3BTU - chains A and B; structure by X-ray diffraction, 2.85 A resolution.

== Chain A (and B) ==
Molecule: Galactose/lactose metabolism regulatory protein GAL80
From: Saccharomyces cerevisiae
Notes: chain B of this document is another copy of the same molecule, construct and numbering; everything in this record applies to it too
UniProt: P04387 (GAL80_YEAST); residue numbers follow UniProt; this construct covers 1-435
Amino-acid sequence (438 residues; numbered -2 to 435; the number before each row is that of its first residue; numbers below 1 keep their minus sign (Gly-2 is residue -2)):
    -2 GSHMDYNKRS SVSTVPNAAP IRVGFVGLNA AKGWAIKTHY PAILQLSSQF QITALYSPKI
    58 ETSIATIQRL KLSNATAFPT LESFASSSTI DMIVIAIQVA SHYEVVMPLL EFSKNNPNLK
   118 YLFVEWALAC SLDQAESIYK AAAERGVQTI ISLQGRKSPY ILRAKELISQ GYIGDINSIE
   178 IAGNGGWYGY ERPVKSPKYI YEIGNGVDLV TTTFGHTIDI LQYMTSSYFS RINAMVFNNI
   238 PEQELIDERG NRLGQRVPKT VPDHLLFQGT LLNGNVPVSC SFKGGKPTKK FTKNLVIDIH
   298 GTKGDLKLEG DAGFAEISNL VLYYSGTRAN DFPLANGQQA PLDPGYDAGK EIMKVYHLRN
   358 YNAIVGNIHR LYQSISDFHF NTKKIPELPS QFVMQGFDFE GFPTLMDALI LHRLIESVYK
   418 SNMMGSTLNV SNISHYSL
Unresolved in the structure: -2 to 15, 326-346, 380-386 (chain B: -2 to 14, 323-346, 381-386, 434-435)
Differences from the reference sequence: expression tag (-2 to 0); engineered mutation Lys351 (Glu in P04387)
Swiss-Prot annotation at these positions:
  - modified residue: Met1 (N-acetylmethionine)
Reported in the primary citation:
  - mutagenesis - N230R: decreased binding to Gal4p-AD
  - mutagenesis - H36F (Kd 2.5 mM): decreased binding to NADP
  - mutagenesis - K29E, W31A, H36F, E122A: increased signaling in response to induction with galactose
  - mutagenesis - H99A: unchanged signaling

== Interface between chain A and chain B ==
Pairs across the interface (90):
  Asn174(A) - Tyr187(B)  hydrogen bond
  Asn174(A) - Lys280(B)
  Ser175(A) - His261(B)
  Glu177(A) - Ser278(B)  hydrogen bond
  Glu177(A) - Lys286(B)  salt bridge
  Tyr187(A) - Asn174(B)  hydrogen bond
  Tyr187(A) - Thr299(B)
  Ile229(A) - Met232(B)
  Asn230(A) - Asn230(B)
  Asn230(A) - Met232(B)
  Asn230(A) - Gln265(B)
  Asn230(A) - Thr424(B)  hydrogen bond
  Met232(A) - Ile229(B)
  Met232(A) - Asn230(B)
  Met232(A) - Gln265(B)
  Met232(A) - Thr267(B)
  Met232(A) - Thr424(B)
  Phe234(A) - Thr267(B)
  Phe234(A) - Asn272(B)
  Phe234(A) - Pro274(B)  hydrophobic
  Asn236(A) - Gly271(B)
  Asn236(A) - Asn272(B)  hydrogen bond
  His261(A) - Ser175(B)
  His261(A) - Pro274(B)
  Leu263(A) - Gln265(B)  hydrogen bond (backbone-side chain)
  Leu263(A) - Gly266(B)
  Leu263(A) - Pro274(B)  hydrophobic
  Leu263(A) - Val275(B)
  Phe264(A) - Gln265(B)  hydrogen bond (backbone-side chain)
  Gln265(A) - Asn230(B)
  Gln265(A) - Met232(B)
  Gln265(A) - Leu263(B)  hydrogen bond (side chain-backbone)
  Gln265(A) - Phe264(B)  hydrogen bond (side chain-backbone)
  Gln265(A) - Gln265(B)
  Gly266(A) - Leu263(B)
  Thr267(A) - Phe234(B)
  Gly271(A) - Asn236(B)
  Asn272(A) - Phe234(B)
  Asn272(A) - Asn236(B)  hydrogen bond
  Pro274(A) - Phe234(B)  hydrophobic
  Pro274(A) - His261(B)
  Pro274(A) - Leu263(B)  hydrophobic
  Val275(A) - Leu263(B)
  Ser276(A) - Ser276(B)  hydrogen bond
  Ser276(A) - Cys277(B)
  Ser276(A) - Ser278(B)
  Cys277(A) - Ser276(B)
  Ser278(A) - Glu177(B)  hydrogen bond
  Ser278(A) - Ser276(B)
  Lys280(A) - Asn174(B)
  Pro284(A) - Gly298(B)
  Pro284(A) - Thr299(B)
  Lys286(A) - Glu177(B)  salt bridge
  Lys286(A) - His297(B)
  Lys286(A) - Asp302(B)
  Lys287(A) - Asp302(B)  hydrogen bond (backbone-side chain)
  Lys287(A) - Ser322(B)
  Lys287(A) - Glu348(B)  salt bridge
  Lys287(A) - Met350(B)
  Phe288(A) - Lys304(B)  hydrogen bond (backbone-side chain)
  Phe288(A) - Tyr320(B)  hydrophobic
  Phe288(A) - Tyr321(B)
  Phe288(A) - Ser322(B)
  Thr289(A) - Asp295(B)  hydrogen bond
  Thr289(A) - Lys304(B)  hydrogen bond
  Asp295(A) - Thr289(B)  hydrogen bond
  His297(A) - Lys286(B)
  Gly298(A) - Pro284(B)
  Thr299(A) - Tyr187(B)
  Thr299(A) - Pro284(B)
  Asp302(A) - Lys286(B)
  Asp302(A) - Lys287(B)  hydrogen bond (side chain-backbone)
  Asp302(A) - Phe288(B)
  Lys304(A) - Phe288(B)  hydrogen bond (side chain-backbone)
  Lys304(A) - Thr289(B)  hydrogen bond
  Tyr320(A) - Phe288(B)  hydrophobic
  Tyr321(A) - Phe288(B)
  Ser322(A) - Lys287(B)
  Ser322(A) - Phe288(B)
  Arg325(A) - Pro284(B)
  Arg325(A) - Lys287(B)
  Glu348(A) - Lys287(B)
  Met350(A) - Lys287(B)
  Gly422(A) - Ser423(B)
  Gly422(A) - Thr424(B)  hydrogen bond (backbone-backbone)
  Ser423(A) - Gly422(B)
  Ser423(A) - Ser423(B)
  Thr424(A) - Asn230(B)  hydrogen bond
  Thr424(A) - Met232(B)
  Thr424(A) - Gly422(B)  hydrogen bond (backbone-backbone)
Other interface residues (no listed pair), chain A (48 interface residues in all): Arg228, Ala231, Ile237, Thr285, Leu303
Other interface residues (no listed pair), chain B (46 interface residues in all): Arg228, Ala231, Ile237, Thr285

== In short ==
Chain A and chain B form an interface of 48 and 46 residues respectively, with 23 hydrogen bonds and 3 salt
bridges. Polar pairs include Glu177(A)-Lys286(B), Lys287(A)-Glu348(B) and Asn174(A)-Tyr187(B). From the paper:
K29E, W31A and H36F of chain A, among others, increase signaling in response to induction with galactose;
N230R of chain A reduces binding to Gal4p-AD; 6 substitutions were tested in all.
Chain A and chain B are both Galactose/lactose metabolism regulatory protein GAL80 (Saccharomyces cerevisiae);
the structure, Crystal structure of the super-repressor mutant of Gal80p from Saccharomyces cerevisiae;
Gal80(S2) [E351K], was determined by X-ray diffraction (same publication as 3BTS and 3BTV).
